7XAT - chains C and D of the 6 polymer chains in the assembly; structure by electron microscopy, 2.85 A resolution.

[Chain C]
Protein: Guanine nucleotide-binding protein G(I)/G(S)/G(T) subunit beta-1
Organism: Bos taurus
UniProtKB: P62871 (GBB1_BOVIN); numbering as in UniProt (aligned over 2-340)
Chain sequence (354 residues; numbered -10 to 343; the number before each row is that of its first residue; numbers below 1 keep their minus sign (Met-10 is residue -10)):
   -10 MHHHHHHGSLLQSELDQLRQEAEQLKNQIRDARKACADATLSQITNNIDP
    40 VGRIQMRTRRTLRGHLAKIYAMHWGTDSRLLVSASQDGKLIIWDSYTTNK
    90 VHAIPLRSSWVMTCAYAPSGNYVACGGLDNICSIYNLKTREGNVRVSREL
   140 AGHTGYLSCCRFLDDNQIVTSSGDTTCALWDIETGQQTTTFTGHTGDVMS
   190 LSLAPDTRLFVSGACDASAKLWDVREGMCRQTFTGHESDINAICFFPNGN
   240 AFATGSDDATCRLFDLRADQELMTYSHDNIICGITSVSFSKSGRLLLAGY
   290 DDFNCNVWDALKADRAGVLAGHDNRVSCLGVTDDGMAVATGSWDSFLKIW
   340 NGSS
Disordered / not traced: -10 to 1
Construct notes: initiating methionine (-10); expression tag (-9 to 1, 341-343)
Disulfides: Cys121-Cys149
UniProt features mapped onto this chain:
  - modified residue: Ser2 (N-acetylserine), His266 (Phosphohistidine)

[Chain D]
Protein: Guanine nucleotide-binding protein G(I)/G(S)/G(O) subunit gamma-2
Organism: Bos taurus
UniProtKB: P63212 (GBG2_BOVIN); numbering as in UniProt (aligned over 1-71)
Chain sequence (71 residues; row label = number of the first residue in the row):
     1 MASNNTASIAQARKLVEQLKMEANIDRIKVSKAAADLMAYCEAHAKEDPL
    51 LTPVPASENPFREKKFFCAIL
Disordered / not traced: 1-5, 64-71
UniProt features mapped onto this chain:
  - modified residue: Ala2 (N-acetylalanine), Cys68 (Cysteine methyl ester)
  - lipidation: Cys68 (S-geranylgeranyl cysteine)

[How chain C and chain D interact]
Residue-residue contacts - 92 pairs, chain C then chain D:
  Leu7(C) - Ala12(D)
  Leu7(C) - Arg13(D)
  Leu7(C) - Val16(D)
  Ala11(C) - Leu15(D)  hydrophobic
  Ala11(C) - Val16(D)  hydrophobic
  Ala11(C) - Leu19(D)
  Leu14(C) - Leu19(D)
  Lys15(C) - Leu19(D)
  Gln17(C) - Ala23(D)
  Ile18(C) - Glu22(D)
  Ile18(C) - Ala23(D)  hydrophobic
  Ile18(C) - Arg27(D)
  Ala21(C) - Arg27(D)
  Cys25(C) - Arg27(D)
  Cys25(C) - Ile28(D)
  Cys25(C) - Lys29(D)
  Cys25(C) - Val30(D)  hydrogen bond (backbone-backbone)
  Asp27(C) - Lys29(D)
  Asp27(C) - Ser31(D)  hydrogen bond
  Ala28(C) - Val30(D)
  Ala28(C) - Ser31(D)  hydrogen bond (backbone-side chain)
  Leu30(C) - Ala34(D)
  Ile33(C) - Ser31(D)
  Ile33(C) - Ala34(D)  hydrophobic
  Thr34(C) - Met38(D)
  Ile37(C) - Met38(D)  hydrophobic
  Val40(C) - Leu51(D)  hydrophobic
  Ile43(C) - Leu50(D)
  Ile43(C) - Leu51(D)
  Met45(C) - Leu50(D)  hydrophobic
  Arg46(C) - Glu63(D)  salt bridge
  Thr47(C) - Glu63(D)
  Arg48(C) - Phe61(D)  hydrogen bond (side chain-backbone)
  Arg48(C) - Glu63(D)  salt bridge
  Arg49(C) - Phe61(D)
  Arg49(C) - Arg62(D)  hydrogen bond (side chain-backbone)
  Ser84(C) - Phe61(D)
  Tyr85(C) - Pro60(D)
  Tyr85(C) - Phe61(D)  hydrophobic
  Cys218(C) - Gln18(D)
  Cys218(C) - Met21(D)
  Cys218(C) - Glu22(D)
  Arg219(C) - Met21(D)
  Arg219(C) - Glu22(D)
  Gln220(C) - Glu22(D)
  Thr221(C) - Glu22(D)  hydrogen bond
  Phe235(C) - Leu37(D)
  Phe235(C) - Tyr40(D)  hydrophobic
  Pro236(C) - Tyr40(D)
  Ala240(C) - Leu37(D)  hydrophobic
  Leu252(C) - Leu37(D)  hydrophobic
  Asp254(C) - Ala33(D)
  Asp254(C) - Leu37(D)
  Arg256(C) - Arg27(D)
  Arg256(C) - Ile28(D)  hydrogen bond (backbone-backbone)
  Arg256(C) - Asp36(D)  salt bridge
  Ala257(C) - Arg27(D)
  Ala257(C) - Ile28(D)
  Ala257(C) - Val30(D)  hydrophobic
  Ala257(C) - Ala33(D)  hydrophobic
  Asp258(C) - Arg27(D)  salt bridge
  Gln259(C) - Val30(D)
  Leu261(C) - Val30(D)  hydrophobic
  Leu261(C) - Leu37(D)  hydrophobic
  Ser279(C) - Asp48(D)  hydrogen bond
  Lys280(C) - Glu47(D)
  Lys280(C) - Asp48(D)  hydrogen bond (backbone-side chain)
  Ser281(C) - Tyr40(D)
  Ser281(C) - Cys41(D)  hydrogen bond (side chain-backbone)
  Ser281(C) - His44(D)  hydrogen bond (side chain-backbone)
  Ser281(C) - Asp48(D)  hydrogen bond (backbone-side chain)
  Gly282(C) - Cys41(D)  hydrogen bond (backbone-side chain)
  Arg283(C) - Cys41(D)
  Arg283(C) - Leu51(D)
  Leu300(C) - Leu37(D)
  Leu300(C) - Met38(D)  hydrophobic
  Asp323(C) - Pro49(D)
  Gly324(C) - Pro49(D)
  Gly324(C) - Leu50(D)
  Met325(C) - Pro49(D)  hydrophobic
  Met325(C) - Leu50(D)
  Met325(C) - Pro60(D)
  Ala326(C) - Phe61(D)  hydrophobic
  Val327(C) - Leu50(D)  hydrophobic
  Ile338(C) - Phe61(D)  hydrophobic
  Asn340(C) - Asn59(D)  hydrogen bond
  Asn340(C) - Phe61(D)
  Gly341(C) - Pro53(D)
  Ser342(C) - Pro53(D)
  Ser343(C) - Pro53(D)
  Ser343(C) - Val54(D)
  Ser343(C) - Pro55(D)
Interface residues without a listed pair, chain C (59 interface residues in all): Glu3, Ala26, Trp63, Asn237, Leu284, Val320
Interface residues without a listed pair, chain D (40 interface residues in all): Ile9, Lys20, Ala35, Ala45, Ala56

[Overview]
Chain C and chain D form an interface of 59 and 40 residues respectively; the contacts include 14 hydrogen
bonds and 4 salt bridges. Among the polar pairs are Arg46(C)-Glu63(D), Arg48(C)-Glu63(D) and
Arg256(C)-Asp36(D).
Here chain C is Guanine nucleotide-binding protein G(I)/G(S)/G(T) subunit beta-1 and chain D is Guanine
nucleotide-binding protein G(I)/G(S)/G(O) subunit gamma-2, both from Bos taurus. Entry 7XAT (Structure of
somatostatin receptor 2 bound with SST14) was determined by electron microscopy (same publication as 7XAU and
7XAV).
